PDB entry 6QRQ | X-ray diffraction, 2.56 A resolution | chain A

== Chain A ==
Molecule: Oxygen-binding diiron protein
Organism: Thermotoga maritima
UniProt: R4NP31 (R4NP31_THEMA); residue numbers follow UniProt; this construct covers 1-253
Sequence (253 residues; numbered 1 to 253; the number before each row is that of its first residue):
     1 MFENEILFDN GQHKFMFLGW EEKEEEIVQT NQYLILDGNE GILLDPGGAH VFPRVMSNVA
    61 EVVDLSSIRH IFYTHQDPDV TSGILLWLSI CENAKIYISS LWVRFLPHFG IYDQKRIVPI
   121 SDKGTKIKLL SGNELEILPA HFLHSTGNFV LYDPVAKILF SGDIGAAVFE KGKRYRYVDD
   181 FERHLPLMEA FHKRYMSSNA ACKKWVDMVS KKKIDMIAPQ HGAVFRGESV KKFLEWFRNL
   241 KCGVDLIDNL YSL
Disordered / not traced: 21-28, 253
Reported in the primary citation:
  - conformationally variable residues (helix shift, loop rearrangement): A49 to V62, V80 to N93, W102, F109 to I117
  - self-association interface (contacts with another copy of this molecule): F109 to I117

== In short ==
The paper reports conformational variability at A49, V80 and W102 among others; a self-association interface
involving F109.
Chain A is Oxygen-binding diiron protein (Thermotoga maritima); the structure, Apo conformation of chemotaxis
sensor ODP, was determined by X-ray diffraction together with 6QNM and 6R9N from the same study.
